5GV0 - chain A; structure by X-ray diffraction, 1.50 A resolution.

Chain A:
Name: Lysosome-associated membrane glycoprotein 1
Source organism: Mus musculus
UniProtKB: P11438 (LAMP1_MOUSE); residues 208-370 here = UniProt positions 208-370
Sequence (168 residues; numbered 207 to 374; the number before each row is that of its first residue):
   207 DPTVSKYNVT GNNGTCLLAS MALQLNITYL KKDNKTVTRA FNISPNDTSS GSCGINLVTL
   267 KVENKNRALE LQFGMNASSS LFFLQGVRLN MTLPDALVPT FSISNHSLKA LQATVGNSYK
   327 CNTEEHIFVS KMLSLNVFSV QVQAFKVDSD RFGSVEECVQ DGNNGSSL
Not modelled in the structure: 369-374
Construct notes: expression tag (207, 371-374)
Disulfide bonds: Cys222-Cys259, Cys327-Cys364
Covalently attached groups: N-acetylglucosamine (NAG) linked to Asn219, Asn282, Asn296, Asn311
UniProt features mapped onto this chain:
  - glycosylation (N-linked (GlcNAc...) asparagine): Asn214, Asn219, Asn232, Asn240, Asn252 (high mannose), Asn282, Asn296, Asn311

Overview:
Covalently linked N-acetylglucosamine: at Asn219, Asn282, Asn296 and Asn311.
Chain A is Lysosome-associated membrane glycoprotein 1 (Mus musculus); the structure, Crystal structure of the
membrane-proximal domain of mouse lysosome-associated membrane protein 1 (LAMP-1), was determined by X-ray
diffraction, deposited together with 5GV3.
